PDB entry 6LGN | electron microscopy, 5.30 A resolution (low resolution: residue-level contacts below are approximate; hydrogen-bond / salt-bridge calls are withheld) | chains g and q of the 46 polymer chains in the assembly

== Chain g ==
Molecule: Triplex capsid protein 1
Source organism: Human herpesvirus 3
UniProt: Q6QCN5 (Q6QCN5_HHV3); residue numbers follow UniProt; this construct covers 1-483
Sequence (483 residues; row label = number of the first residue in the row):
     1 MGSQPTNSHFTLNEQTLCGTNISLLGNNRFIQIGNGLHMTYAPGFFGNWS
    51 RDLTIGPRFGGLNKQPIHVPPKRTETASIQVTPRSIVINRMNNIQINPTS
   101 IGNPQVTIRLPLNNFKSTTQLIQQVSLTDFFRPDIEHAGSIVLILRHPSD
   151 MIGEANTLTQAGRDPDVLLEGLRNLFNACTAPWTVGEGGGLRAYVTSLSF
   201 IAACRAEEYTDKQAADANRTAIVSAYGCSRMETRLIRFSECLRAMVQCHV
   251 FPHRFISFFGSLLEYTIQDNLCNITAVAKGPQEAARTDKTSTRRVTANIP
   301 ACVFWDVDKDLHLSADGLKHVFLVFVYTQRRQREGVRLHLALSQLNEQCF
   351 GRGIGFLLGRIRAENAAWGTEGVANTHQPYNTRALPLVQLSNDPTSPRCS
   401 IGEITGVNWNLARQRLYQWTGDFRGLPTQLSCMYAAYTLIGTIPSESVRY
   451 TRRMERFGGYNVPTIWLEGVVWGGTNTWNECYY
Unresolved in the structure: 1-117, 371-419

== Chain q ==
Molecule: Triplex capsid protein 2
Source organism: Human herpesvirus 3
UniProt: Q6QCL4 (Q6QCL4_HHV3); residues 1-316 here = UniProt positions 1-316
Sequence (316 residues; numbered 1 to 316; the number before each row is that of its first residue):
     1 MAMPFEIEVLLPGELSPAETSALQKCEGKIITFSTLRHRASLVDIALSSY
    51 YINGAPPDTLSLLEAYRMRFAAVITRVIPGKLLAHAIGVGTPTPGLFIQN
   101 TSPVDLCNGDYICLLPPVFGSADSIRLDSVGLEIVFPLTIPQTLMREIIA
   151 KVVARAVERTAAGAQILPHEVLRGADVICYNGRRYELETNLQHRDGSDAA
   201 IRTLVLNLMFSINEGCLLLLALIPTLLVQGAHDGYVNLLIQTANCVRETG
   251 QLINIPPMPRIQDGHRRFPIYETISSWISTSSRLGDTLGTRAILRVCVFD
   301 GPSTVHPGDRTAVIQV
Unresolved in the structure: 1, 162-175

== How chain g and chain q interact ==
Contacting residue pairs (55; chain g residue first):
  Asn-156(g) / Arg-266(q)
  Asn-156(g) / Arg-267(q)
  Thr-157(g) / Arg-266(q)
  Thr-157(g) / Phe-268(q)
  Thr-157(g) / Tyr-271(q)
  Thr-157(g) / Glu-272(q)
  Thr-159(g) / Arg-266(q)
  Gln-160(g) / Glu-214(q)
  Gln-160(g) / Arg-266(q)
  Ala-161(g) / Gln-262(q)
  Ala-161(g) / Asp-263(q)
  Gly-162(g) / Asp-263(q)
  Arg-163(g) / Asp-263(q)
  Arg-163(g) / Arg-266(q)
  Pro-165(g) / Arg-266(q)
  Ala-315(g) / Thr-35(q)
  Asp-316(g) / Thr-35(q)
  Asp-316(g) / Arg-37(q)
  Gly-317(g) / Leu-36(q)
  Leu-318(g) / Leu-36(q)
  Leu-318(g) / Val-89(q)
  Gln-344(g) / Thr-35(q)
  Gln-344(g) / Phe-70(q)
  Asn-346(g) / Arg-67(q)
  Asn-346(g) / Arg-291(q)
  Glu-347(g) / Arg-291(q)
  Gln-348(g) / Arg-67(q)
  Gln-348(g) / Asp-286(q)
  Cys-349(g) / Glu-64(q)
  Cys-349(g) / Arg-67(q)
  Cys-349(g) / Met-68(q)
  Arg-352(g) / Glu-64(q)
  Gly-421(g) / Leu-217(q)
  Asp-422(g) / Leu-217(q)
  Phe-423(g) / Ile-212(q)
  Phe-423(g) / Leu-217(q)
  Arg-424(g) / Glu-214(q)
  Arg-424(g) / Leu-217(q)
  Arg-424(g) / Arg-260(q)
  Arg-424(g) / Gln-262(q)
  Arg-424(g) / Arg-267(q)
  Leu-426(g) / Met-209(q)
  Thr-428(g) / Phe-210(q)
  Thr-428(g) / Asn-213(q)
  Gln-429(g) / Phe-210(q)
  Gln-429(g) / Ser-276(q)
  Gln-429(g) / Thr-280(q)
  Cys-432(g) / Phe-210(q)
  Thr-442(g) / Val-89(q)
  Asn-479(g) / Arg-283(q)
  Glu-480(g) / Arg-283(q)
  Tyr-482(g) / Phe-210(q)
  Tyr-482(g) / Arg-283(q)
  Tyr-483(g) / Leu-206(q)
  Tyr-483(g) / Arg-283(q)
Interface residues without a listed pair, chain g (34 interface residues in all): Ala-155, Leu-158, Arg-362
Interface residues without a listed pair, chain q (32 interface residues in all): Arg-202, Ile-261, Ser-279, Thr-287

== Overview ==
34 residues of chain g and 32 residues of chain q are in contact.
Here chain g is Triplex capsid protein 1 and chain q is Triplex capsid protein 2, both from Human herpesvirus
3. Entry 6LGN (The atomic structure of varicella zoster virus C-capsid) was determined by electron microscopy
(same publication as 6LGL).
